5BQT - chains A and C of the 4 polymer chains in the assembly; structure by X-ray diffraction, 3.00 A resolution.

# Chain A (and C)
Molecule: Putative HTH-type transcriptional regulator TrmBL2
Organism: Pyrococcus furiosus
Notes: chain C of this document is another copy of the same molecule, construct and numbering; everything in this record applies to it too
UniProt: Q8U3H1 (TMBL2_PYRFU); residues 2-263 here = UniProt positions 2-263
Amino-acid sequence (262 residues; row label = number of the first residue in the row):
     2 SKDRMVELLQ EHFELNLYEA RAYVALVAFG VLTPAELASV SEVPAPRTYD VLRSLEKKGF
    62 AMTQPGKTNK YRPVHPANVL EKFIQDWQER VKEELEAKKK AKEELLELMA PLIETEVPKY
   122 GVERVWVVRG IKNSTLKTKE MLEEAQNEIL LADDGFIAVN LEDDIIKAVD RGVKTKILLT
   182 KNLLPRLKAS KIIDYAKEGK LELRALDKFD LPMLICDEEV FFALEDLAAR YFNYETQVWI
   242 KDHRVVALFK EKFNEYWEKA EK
Disordered / not traced: 263 (chain C: fully traced)
Curated features (UniProtKB/Swiss-Prot):
  - DNA-binding region: L33 to R54 (H-T-H motif)

# Interface between chain A and chain C
Contacting residue pairs - 116 pairs, chain A then chain C:
  S2(A) - L109(C)
  R5(A) - E105(C)  salt bridge
  R5(A) - L109(C)
  M6(A) - L106(C)
  M6(A) - L109(C)  hydrophobic
  M6(A) - M110(C)  hydrophobic
  M6(A) - L113(C)  hydrophobic
  L9(A) - A102(C)  hydrophobic
  L9(A) - E105(C)
  L9(A) - L106(C)  hydrophobic
  L10(A) - L106(C)  hydrophobic
  H13(A) - E95(C)  salt bridge
  H13(A) - A98(C)
  H13(A) - K99(C)  hydrogen bond (backbone-side chain)
  H13(A) - A102(C)
  F14(A) - K99(C)
  F14(A) - A102(C)  hydrophobic
  F14(A) - K103(C)
  F14(A) - L106(C)  hydrophobic
  Y24(A) - M110(C)  hydrophobic
  V28(A) - L113(C)  hydrophobic
  V28(A) - I114(C)  hydrophobic
  V28(A) - E117(C)
  F30(A) - K120(C)  hydrogen bond (backbone-side chain)
  E57(A) - V128(C)
  E57(A) - V129(C)
  E57(A) - R130(C)  salt bridge
  K58(A) - N134(C)
  K58(A) - F233(C)
  G60(A) - N134(C)
  G60(A) - L137(C)
  M63(A) - W127(C)
  M63(A) - V128(C)
  M63(A) - V129(C)  hydrophobic
  M63(A) - L137(C)
  M63(A) - K138(C)
  T64(A) - W127(C)
  T64(A) - V128(C)  hydrogen bond (backbone-backbone)
  T64(A) - R130(C)
  Q65(A) - E124(C)  hydrogen bond
  Q65(A) - V126(C)  hydrogen bond (side chain-backbone)
  Q65(A) - W127(C)
  P66(A) - V128(C)
  K71(A) - E124(C)  salt bridge
  K71(A) - W127(C)
  Y72(A) - W127(C)
  R73(A) - Y121(C)
  R73(A) - W127(C)
  R73(A) - E141(C)  salt bridge
  V75(A) - L137(C)  hydrophobic
  H76(A) - I114(C)
  P77(A) - L107(C)  hydrophobic
  P77(A) - M110(C)  hydrophobic
  A78(A) - L107(C)
  N79(A) - L137(C)
  N79(A) - K140(C)
  L81(A) - K103(C)
  L81(A) - L106(C)  hydrophobic
  E82(A) - K103(C)  salt bridge
  K83(A) - K133(C)  hydrogen bond (side chain-backbone)
  K83(A) - T136(C)
  F84(A) - K99(C)
  I85(A) - L96(C)  hydrophobic
  I85(A) - K99(C)
  W88(A) - V92(C)  hydrophobic
  W88(A) - E95(C)
  W88(A) - L96(C)  hydrophobic
  W88(A) - K99(C)
  Q89(A) - L96(C)
  V92(A) - W88(C)
  V92(A) - V92(C)  hydrophobic
  E95(A) - H13(C)  salt bridge
  E95(A) - W88(C)
  L96(A) - I85(C)  hydrophobic
  L96(A) - W88(C)  hydrophobic
  L96(A) - Q89(C)
  A98(A) - H13(C)
  K99(A) - H13(C)  hydrogen bond (side chain-backbone)
  K99(A) - F14(C)
  K99(A) - F84(C)
  K99(A) - I85(C)
  K99(A) - W88(C)
  K100(A) - I85(C)
  A102(A) - H13(C)
  A102(A) - F14(C)  hydrophobic
  K103(A) - F14(C)
  K103(A) - L81(C)
  E105(A) - R5(C)  salt bridge
  E105(A) - L9(C)
  L106(A) - M6(C)
  L106(A) - L9(C)  hydrophobic
  L106(A) - L10(C)  hydrophobic
  L106(A) - F14(C)  hydrophobic
  L106(A) - L81(C)  hydrophobic
  L107(A) - P77(C)  hydrophobic
  L107(A) - A78(C)
  L109(A) - S2(C)
  L109(A) - R5(C)
  L109(A) - M6(C)  hydrophobic
  L109(A) - L9(C)  hydrophobic
  M110(A) - M6(C)  hydrophobic
  M110(A) - Y24(C)  hydrophobic
  M110(A) - V25(C)  hydrophobic
  M110(A) - P77(C)  hydrophobic
  L113(A) - V25(C)
  L113(A) - V28(C)  hydrophobic
  L113(A) - A29(C)  hydrophobic
  I114(A) - V28(C)  hydrophobic
  I114(A) - H76(C)
  K120(A) - V28(C)
  K120(A) - A29(C)  hydrogen bond (side chain-backbone)
  Y121(A) - F30(C)
  G122(A) - V32(C)
  V123(A) - L33(C)  hydrophobic
  V123(A) - E37(C)  hydrogen bond (backbone-side chain)
  V123(A) - V41(C)  hydrophobic
Interface residues without a listed pair, chain A (60 interface residues in all): E12, V25, L27, A29, G31, V32, P74, V80, E124
Interface residues without a listed pair, chain C (61 interface residues in all): E12, E82, K100, P119, N234, Y235

# In short
The interface between chain A and chain C involves 60 residues on one side and 61 on the other; the contacts
include 9 hydrogen bonds and 8 salt bridges. Polar pairs include R5(A)-E105(C), H13(A)-E95(C) and
E57(A)-R130(C).
Both chains are Putative HTH-type transcriptional regulator TrmBL2 (Pyrococcus furiosus). Entry 5BQT
(Structure of TrmBL2, an archaeal chromatin protein, shows a novel mode of DNA binding) was determined by
X-ray diffraction (same publication as 5BOX, 5BPD and 5BPI).
